Entry 5LRS (X-ray diffraction, 2.90 A resolution); this record covers chains A and B of the 4 polymer chains in the assembly.

== Chain A (and B) ==
Protein: Listeriolysin positive regulatory factor A
Source organism: Listeria monocytogenes
Notes: chain B of this document is another copy of the same molecule, construct and numbering; everything in this record applies to it too
UniProt: Q4TVQ0 (Q4TVQ0_LISMN); residues 1-237 here = UniProt positions 1-237
Sequence (237 residues; row label = number of the first residue in the row):
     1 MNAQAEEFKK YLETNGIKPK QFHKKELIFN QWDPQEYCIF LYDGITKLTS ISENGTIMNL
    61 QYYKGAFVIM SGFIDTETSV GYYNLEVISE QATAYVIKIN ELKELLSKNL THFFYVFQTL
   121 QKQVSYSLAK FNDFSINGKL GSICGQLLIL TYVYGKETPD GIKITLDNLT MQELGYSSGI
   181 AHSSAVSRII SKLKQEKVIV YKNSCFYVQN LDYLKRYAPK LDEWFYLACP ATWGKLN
Disordered / not traced: 1
Residues lining bound ligands: glutathione (GSH): Gln61, Tyr62, Tyr63, Lys64, Gly65, Ala66, Phe67, Lys122, Gln123, Tyr126, Lys130, Ile149, Leu150, Val153, Tyr154, Trp224, Cys229
Reported in the primary citation:
  - binding site for the 30-nt DNA strand: His182, Ser184, Ser187, Arg188, Lys194, Tyr201
  - mutagenesis - Y154C: decreased expression in response to host cytosol (citing earlier work)

== Interface between chain A and chain B ==
Pairs across the interface (89; chain A residue first):
  Gln4(A) with Asp75(B)
  Ser50(A) with Asn132(B); Lys220(B), hydrogen bond
  Met58(A) with Phe131(B), hydrophobic; Asn132(B); Ser135(B)
  Leu60(A) with Leu128(B); Phe131(B)
  Gln61(A) with Leu128(B)
  Met70(A) with Phe117(B), hydrophobic; Gln121(B)
  Gly72(A) with Gln121(B), hydrogen bond (backbone-side chain)
  Phe73(A) with Gln121(B); Lys122(B); Leu227(B); Ala228(B), hydrophobic
  Ile74(A) with Phe117(B), hydrophobic; Gln121(B), hydrogen bond (backbone-side chain)
  Asp75(A) with Gln4(B), hydrogen bond; Phe114(B); Gln118(B)
  Thr76(A) with Gln118(B)
  Ser79(A) with Leu227(B)
  Val80(A) with Ser125(B)
  Gly81(A) with Glu223(B); Leu227(B)
  Tyr82(A) with Lys220(B), hydrogen bond (backbone-side chain); Glu223(B), hydrogen bond (backbone-side chain); Leu227(B)
  Tyr83(A) with Leu128(B); Ala129(B), hydrogen bond (side chain-backbone); Lys220(B)
  Lys103(A) with Phe114(B)
  Ser107(A) with Phe114(B)
  Leu110(A) with Leu110(B), hydrophobic
  Phe113(A) with Phe113(B), hydrophobic; Phe114(B), hydrophobic; Phe117(B), hydrophobic
  Phe114(A) with Ile74(B), hydrophobic; Asp75(B); Lys103(B); Ser107(B); Phe113(B), hydrophobic
  Val116(A) with Phe117(B), hydrophobic
  Phe117(A) with Ile74(B), hydrophobic; Phe113(B), hydrophobic; Val116(B), hydrophobic; Phe117(B), hydrophobic; Leu120(B), hydrophobic
  Gln118(A) with Asp75(B), hydrogen bond; Thr76(B)
  Leu120(A) with Phe117(B), hydrophobic; Gln121(B)
  Gln121(A) with Met70(B); Gly72(B); Phe73(B); Ile74(B); Leu120(B)
  Lys122(A) with Phe73(B)
  Gln123(A) with Val124(B)
  Val124(A) with Gln123(B); Val124(B), hydrophobic
  Ser125(A) with Val80(B)
  Ser127(A) with Ser127(B)
  Leu128(A) with Leu60(B); Tyr83(B)
  Ala129(A) with Tyr83(B), hydrogen bond (backbone-side chain)
  Lys130(A) with Phe131(B)
  Phe131(A) with Met58(B), hydrophobic; Leu60(B); Lys130(B); Phe134(B), hydrophobic
  Asn132(A) with Ser50(B); Met58(B)
  Phe134(A) with Phe131(B), hydrophobic
  Ser135(A) with Met58(B); Lys139(B), hydrogen bond (backbone-side chain); Gly179(B)
  Ile136(A) with Met58(B), hydrophobic
  Lys139(A) with Ser135(B), hydrogen bond (side chain-backbone)
  Gly179(A) with Ser135(B); Ile136(B)
  Lys220(A) with Ser50(B), hydrogen bond; Tyr82(B), hydrogen bond (side chain-backbone); Tyr83(B)
  Glu223(A) with Tyr82(B)
  Leu227(A) with Ser79(B); Gly81(B); Tyr82(B)
Also at the interface, not in a pair above, chain A (50 interface residues in all): Leu48, Asn59, Thr78, Tyr115, Ser177, Ala228
Also at the interface, not in a pair above, chain B (52 interface residues in all): Leu48, Thr56, Ile57, Asn59, Gln61, Thr78, Ser177, Trp224

== In short ==
The interface between chain A and chain B involves 50 residues on one side and 52 on the other, with 13
hydrogen bonds. Polar pairs include Ser50(A)-Lys220(B), Gly72(A)-Gln121(B) and Ile74(A)-Gln121(B). From the
paper: a binding site for the 30-nt DNA strand at His182(A), Ser184(A) and Ser187(A) among others; Y154C of
chain A reduces expression in response to host cytosol.
Chain A and chain B are both Listeriolysin positive regulatory factor A (Listeria monocytogenes); the
structure, The Transcriptional Regulator PrfA from Listeria Monocytogenes in complex with glutathione and a
30-bp operator PrfA-box ..., was determined by X-ray diffraction, deposited together with 5LEJ and 5LEK.
